PDB entry 5OW6 | electron microscopy, 4.20 A resolution (low resolution: residue-level contacts below are approximate; hydrogen-bond / salt-bridge calls are withheld) | chains A and B of the 3 polymer chains in the assembly

[Chain A]
Molecule: VP1
From: Cucumber mosaic virus
UniProt: A0A1Q2SR16 (A0A1Q2SR16_9BROM); residues 66-218 here = UniProt positions 66-218
Sequence (153 residues; each row starts with the number of its first residue):
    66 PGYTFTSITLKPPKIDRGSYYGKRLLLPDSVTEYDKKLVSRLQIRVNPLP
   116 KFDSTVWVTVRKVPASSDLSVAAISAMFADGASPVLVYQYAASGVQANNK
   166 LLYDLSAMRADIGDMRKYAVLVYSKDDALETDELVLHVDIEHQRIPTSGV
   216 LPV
Differences from the reference sequence: conflict L107 (Ile in A0A1Q2SR16)

[Chain B]
Molecule: Capsid protein, VP2
From: Cucumber mosaic virus
UniProt: K4TZS9 (K4TZS9_9BROM); residues 29-218 here correspond to UniProt positions 41-230 (UniProt number = residue number + 12)
Sequence (190 residues; each row starts with the number of its first residue):
    29 DANFRVLSQQLSRLNKTLAAGRPTINHPTFVGSERCRPGYTFTSITLKPP
    79 KIDRGSYYGKRLLLPDSVTEYDKKLVSRLQIRVNPLPKFDSTVWVTVRKV
   129 PASSDLSVAAISAMFADGASPVLVYQYAASGVQANNKLLYDLSAMRADIG
   179 DMRKYAVLVYSKDDALETDELVLHVDIEHQRIPTSGVLPV
Differences from the reference sequence: conflict L107 (Ile119 in K4TZS9)

[Chain A / chain B interface]
Residue-residue contacts (29; chain A residue first):
  Y68(A) - S213(B)
  Y68(A) - G214(B)
  T69(A) - T212(B)
  F70(A) - S213(B)
  F70(A) - G214(B)
  F70(A) - V215(B)
  F70(A) - P217(B)
  Q108(A) - P217(B)
  R110(A) - V218(B)
  D204(A) - P217(B)
  T212(A) - T69(B)
  T212(A) - R209(B)
  G214(A) - R63(B)
  G214(A) - C64(B)
  V215(A) - C64(B)
  V215(A) - F70(B)
  L216(A) - S61(B)
  L216(A) - E62(B)
  L216(A) - C64(B)
  L216(A) - F70(B)
  L216(A) - Q108(B)
  L216(A) - E206(B)
  P217(A) - F70(B)
  P217(A) - Q108(B)
  P217(A) - R110(B)
  P217(A) - K165(B)
  P217(A) - D204(B)
  V218(A) - R110(B)
  V218(A) - K165(B)
Also at the interface, not in a pair above, chain A (14 interface residues in all): N112, S213
Also at the interface, not in a pair above, chain B (21 interface residues in all): S72, R106, N112

[Overview]
14 residues of chain A and 21 residues of chain B are in contact.
Here chain A is VP1 and chain B is Capsid protein, VP2, both from Cucumber mosaic virus. Entry 5OW6 (CryoEM
structure of recombinant CMV particles with Tetanus-epitope) was determined by electron microscopy.
